Entry 5DK9 (X-ray diffraction, 2.28 A resolution); this record covers chains A and C of the 4 polymer chains in the assembly.

[Chain A]
Name: Estrogen receptor
From: Homo sapiens
Notes: fragment: ligand-binding domain
UniProtKB: P03372 (ESR1_HUMAN); residues 298-554 here = UniProt positions 298-554
Amino-acid sequence (257 residues; numbered 298 to 554; the number before each row is that of its first residue):
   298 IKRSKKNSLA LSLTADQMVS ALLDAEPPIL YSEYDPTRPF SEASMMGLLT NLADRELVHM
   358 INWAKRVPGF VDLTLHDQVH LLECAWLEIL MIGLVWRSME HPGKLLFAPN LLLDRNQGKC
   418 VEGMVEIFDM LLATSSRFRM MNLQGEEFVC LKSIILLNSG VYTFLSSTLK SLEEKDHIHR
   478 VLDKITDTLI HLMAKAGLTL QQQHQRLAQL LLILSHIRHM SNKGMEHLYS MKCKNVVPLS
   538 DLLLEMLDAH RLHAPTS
Unresolved in the structure: 298-305, 461-472, 531, 549-554
Construct notes: engineered mutation Ser-537 (Tyr in P03372)
Ligand contacts: 5CC (4,4'-{2-[3-(phenylamino)phenyl]but-1-ene-1,1-diyl}diphenol): Met-343, Leu-346, Thr-347, Leu-349, Ala-350, Glu-353, Trp-383, Leu-384, Leu-387, Met-388, Leu-391, Arg-394, Phe-404, Val-418, Glu-419, Gly-420, Met-421, Ile-424, Leu-428, Gly-521, His-524, Leu-525, Met-528, Leu-540

[Chain C]
Name: Nuclear receptor coactivator 2
Notes: fragment: Nuclear receptor-interacting peptide
UniProtKB: Q15596 (NCOA2_HUMAN); residues 686-699 here = UniProt positions 686-699
Amino-acid sequence (14 residues; row label = number of the first residue in the row):
   686 KHKILHRLLQ DSSS
Unresolved in the structure: 686-687, 697-699

[Chain A / chain C interface]
Residue-residue contacts (22; chain A residue first):
  Ile-358(A) / Leu-690(C)  hydrophobic
  Ile-358(A) / Leu-693(C)  hydrophobic
  Ile-358(A) / Leu-694(C)  hydrophobic
  Lys-362(A) / Leu-693(C)
  Lys-362(A) / Leu-694(C)
  Lys-362(A) / Asp-696(C)
  Leu-372(A) / Leu-694(C)  hydrophobic
  Leu-372(A) / Gln-695(C)
  Gln-375(A) / Leu-694(C)
  Val-376(A) / Leu-690(C)  hydrophobic
  Val-376(A) / His-691(C)
  Val-376(A) / Leu-694(C)  hydrophobic
  Leu-379(A) / Leu-694(C)  hydrophobic
  Glu-380(A) / Lys-688(C)  salt bridge
  Glu-380(A) / Leu-690(C)
  Asp-538(A) / Ile-689(C)
  Leu-539(A) / Ile-689(C)
  Leu-539(A) / Leu-693(C)  hydrophobic
  Glu-542(A) / Lys-688(C)
  Glu-542(A) / Ile-689(C)  hydrogen bond (side chain-backbone)
  Glu-542(A) / Leu-690(C)  hydrogen bond (side chain-backbone)
  Met-543(A) / Leu-690(C)  hydrophobic
Other interface residues (no listed pair), chain A (13 interface residues in all): Asn-359, Phe-367

[Overview]
13 residues of chain A face 8 of chain C across their interface; the contacts include 2 hydrogen bonds and 1
salt bridge. Among the polar pairs are Glu-380(A)/Lys-688(C), Glu-542(A)/Ile-689(C) and Glu-542(A)/Leu-690(C).
Bound to chain A: compound 5CC.
Here chain A is Estrogen receptor (Homo sapiens) and chain C is Nuclear receptor coactivator 2. Entry 5DK9
(Crystal Structure of the ER-alpha Ligand-binding Domain in complex with a phenylamino-substituted ethyl
triaryl-ethylene derivative 4,4'-{2-[3-(phenylamino)phenyl]but-1-ene-1,1-diyl}diphenol) was determined by
X-ray diffraction (same publication as 4ZN7, 4ZNH, 4ZNS, 4ZNT, 4ZNU, 4ZNV and 50 further entries).
